Entry 7ZWA (electron microscopy, 2.80 A resolution); this record covers chains A and E of the 5 polymer chains in the assembly.

== Chain A ==
Name: X-ray repair cross-complementing protein 6
Organism: Homo sapiens
Notes: EC 3.6.4.-, 4.2.99.-
Reference sequence: P12956 (XRCC6_HUMAN); residue numbers follow UniProt; this construct covers 1-609
Amino-acid sequence (609 residues; numbered 1 to 609; the number before each row is that of its first residue):
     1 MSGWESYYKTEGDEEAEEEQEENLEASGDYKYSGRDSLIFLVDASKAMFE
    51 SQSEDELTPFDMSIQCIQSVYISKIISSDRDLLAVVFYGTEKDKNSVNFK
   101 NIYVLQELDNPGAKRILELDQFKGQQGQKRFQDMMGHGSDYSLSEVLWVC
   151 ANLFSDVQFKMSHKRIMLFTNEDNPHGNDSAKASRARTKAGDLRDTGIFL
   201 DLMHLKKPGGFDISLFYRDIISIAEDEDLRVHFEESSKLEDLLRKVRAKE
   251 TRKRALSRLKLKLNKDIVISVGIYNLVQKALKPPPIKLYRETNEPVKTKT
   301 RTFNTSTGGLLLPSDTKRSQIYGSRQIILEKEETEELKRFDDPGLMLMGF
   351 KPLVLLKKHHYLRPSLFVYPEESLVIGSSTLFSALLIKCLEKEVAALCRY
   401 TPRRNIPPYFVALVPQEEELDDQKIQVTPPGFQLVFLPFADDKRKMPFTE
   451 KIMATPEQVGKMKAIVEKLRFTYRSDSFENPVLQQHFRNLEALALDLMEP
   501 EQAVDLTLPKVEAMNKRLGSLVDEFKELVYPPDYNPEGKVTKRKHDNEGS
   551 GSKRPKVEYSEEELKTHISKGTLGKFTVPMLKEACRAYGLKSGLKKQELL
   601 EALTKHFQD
Disordered / not traced: 1-31, 535-609
UniProt features mapped onto this chain:
  - region: Val578 to Glu583 (Interaction with BAX)
  - active site: Lys31 (Schiff-base intermediate with DNA)
  - modified residue: Ser2 (N-acetylserine), Ser6 (Phosphoserine), Ser27 (Phosphoserine), Lys31 (N6-acetyllysine), Ser51 (Phosphoserine), Ser306 (Phosphoserine), Lys317 (N6-acetyllysine), Lys331 (N6-acetyllysine), Lys338 (N6-acetyllysine), Thr455 (Phosphothreonine), Lys461 (N6-acetyllysine), Ser477 (Phosphoserine), Ser520 (Phosphoserine), Lys539 (N6-acetyllysine), Lys542 (N6-acetyllysine), Lys544 (N6-acetyllysine), Ser550 (Phosphoserine), Lys553 (N6-acetyllysine), Lys556 (N6-acetyllysine), Ser560 (Phosphoserine) and 1 more in UniProt
  - cross-link (Glycyl lysine isopeptide (Lys-Gly)): Lys287 (interchain with G-Cter in SUMO2), Lys317 (interchain with G-Cter in SUMO2), Lys556 (interchain with G-Cter in SUMO2)
  - mutagenesis: Lys31 (K31A: Diminishes the ability to form a Schiff base. Abolishes adduct formation; when associated with A-160 and A-164), Lys160 (K160A: Abolishes adduct formation; when associated with A-31 and A-160), Lys164 (K164A: Abolishes adduct formation; when associated with A-31 and A-164), Lys539 (K539Q: Complete loss of suppression of BAX-induced apoptosis; K539R: No effect on suppression of BAX-induced apoptosis), Lys542 (K542Q: Complete loss of suppression of BAX-induced apoptosis; K542R: No effect on suppression of BAX-induced apoptosis), Lys544 (K544R: No effect on suppression of BAX-induced apoptosis), Lys553 (K553Q: Partial loss of suppression of BAX-induced apoptosis; K553R: No effect on suppression of BAX-induced apoptosis), Lys556 (K556R: No effect on suppression of BAX-induced apoptosis), Lys570 (K570R: Loss of methylation; loss of anti-apoptotic activity; no effect on XRCC5 stabilization)
What the authors report for this chain:
  - mutagenesis - H163A, R165E, F471E, R517E: decreased co-localization with Protein PAXX

== Chain E ==
Molecule: 16-nt DNA strand
Sequence (16 nucleotides; numbered 0 to 15; the number before each row is that of its first residue; numbering starts at 0):
     0 GATATCTAGAGGGATC

== Interface between chain A and chain E ==
Residue-residue contacts (9):
  Tyr32(A) - DT14(E)  hydrogen bond to the phosphate
  Tyr32(A) - DC15(E)  hydrogen bond to the phosphate
  Ser33(A) - DC15(E)  hydrogen bond to the phosphate
  Arg254(A) - DG12(E)  base contact
  Arg254(A) - DA13(E)  sugar contact
  Ala255(A) - DA13(E)  sugar contact
  Arg258(A) - DA13(E)  salt bridge to the phosphate
  Pro285(A) - DA7(E)  phosphate contact
  Thr300(A) - DA9(E)  hydrogen bond to the phosphate
Interface residues without a listed pair, chain A (12 interface residues in all): Leu256, Ser257, Lys282, Arg403, Arg404
Interface residues without a listed pair, chain E (8 interface residues in all): DT6, DG11

== Summary ==
The interface between chain A and chain E involves 12 residues on one side and 8 on the other, with 4 hydrogen
bonds and 1 salt bridge. Among the polar pairs are Tyr32(A)-DT14(E), Tyr32(A)-DC15(E) and Ser33(A)-DC15(E).
The paper reports that H163A, R165E and F471E of chain A, among others, reduce co-localization with Protein
PAXX.
Here chain A is X-ray repair cross-complementing protein 6 (Homo sapiens) and chain E is a 16-nt DNA strand.
Entry 7ZWA (CryoEM structure of Ku heterodimer bound to DNA and PAXX) was determined by electron microscopy
together with 8ASC, 7ZYG, 8BH3, 8BHV and 8BHY from the same study.
